Entry 8INO (X-ray diffraction, 2.30 A resolution); this record covers chain A.

== Chain A ==
Name: Glycosyltransferase
Organism: Catharanthus roseus
Notes: EC 2.4.1.-
UniProt: A0A385Z961 (A0A385Z961_CATRO); residues 11-474 here = UniProt positions 11-474
Chain sequence (464 residues; numbered 11 to 474; the number before each row is that of its first residue):
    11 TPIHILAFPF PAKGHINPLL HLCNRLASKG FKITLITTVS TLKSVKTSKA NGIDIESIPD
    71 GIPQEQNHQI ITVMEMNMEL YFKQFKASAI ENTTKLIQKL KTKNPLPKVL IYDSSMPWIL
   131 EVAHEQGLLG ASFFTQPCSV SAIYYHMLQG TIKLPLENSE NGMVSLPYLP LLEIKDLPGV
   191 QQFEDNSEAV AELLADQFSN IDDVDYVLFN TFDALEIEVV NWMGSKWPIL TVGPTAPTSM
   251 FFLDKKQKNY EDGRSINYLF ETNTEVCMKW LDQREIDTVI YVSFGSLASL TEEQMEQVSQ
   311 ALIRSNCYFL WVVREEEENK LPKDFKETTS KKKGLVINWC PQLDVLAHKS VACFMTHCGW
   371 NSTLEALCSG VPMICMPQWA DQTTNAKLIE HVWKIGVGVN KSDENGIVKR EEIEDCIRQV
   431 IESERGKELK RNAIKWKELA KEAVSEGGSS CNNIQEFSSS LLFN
Disordered / not traced: 11, 73-82, 165-172, 248-266, 413-415, 473-474
Ligand contacts:
  - Q30 (3-[(3S,5S,8S,9S,10R,13R,14S,17R)-10,13-dimethyl-3,5,14-tris(oxidanyl)-2,3,4,6,7,8,9,11,12,15,16,17-dodecahydro-1H-cyclopenta[a]phenanthren-17-yl]-2H-furan-5-one): F20, H25, M84, E85, M88, S125, Q146, F193, V200, L204, Q207, L297, W389
  - UDP (uridine-5'-diphosphate): G24, N27, Y268, Y291, S293, G295, S296, L297, V322, W349, C350, Q352, H367, G369, W370, N371, S372, E375, Q392

== In short ==
Bound to chain A: compound Q30 and UDP.
Chain A is Glycosyltransferase (Catharanthus roseus); the structure, Crystal structure of UGT74AN3 in complex
UDP and PER, was determined by X-ray diffraction, deposited together with 8INA, 8IND, 8INV, 8WRJ and 8WRK.
